PDB entry 3AVF | X-ray diffraction, 1.70 A resolution | chains A and B of the 4 polymer chains in the assembly

== Chain A (and B) ==
Molecule: Integrase
Organism: Human immunodeficiency virus type 1
Notes: fragment: CCD domain; chain B of this document is another copy of the same molecule, construct and numbering; everything in this record applies to it too
UniProt: P12497 (POL_HV1N5); residues 50-209 here correspond to UniProt positions 1197-1356 (UniProt number = residue number + 1147)
Sequence (180 residues; each row starts with the number of its first residue):
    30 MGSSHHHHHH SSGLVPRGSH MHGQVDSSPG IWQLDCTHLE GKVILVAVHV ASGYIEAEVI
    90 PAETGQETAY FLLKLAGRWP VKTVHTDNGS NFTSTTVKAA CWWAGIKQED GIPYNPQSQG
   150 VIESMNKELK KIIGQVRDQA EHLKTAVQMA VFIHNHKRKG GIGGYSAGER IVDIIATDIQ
Unresolved in the structure: 30-56, 189-192 (chain B: 30-55, 189-192)
Differences from the reference sequence: expression tag (30-49); engineered mutation S56 (Cys1203 in P12497), D139 (Phe1286 in P12497), H185 (Phe1332 in P12497)
UniProt features mapped onto this chain:
  - binding site (Mg(2+)): D64, D116, E152

== Interface between chain A and chain B ==
Contacting residue pairs - 64 pairs, chain A then chain B:
  Y83(A) - R107(B)  hydrogen bond (side chain-backbone)
  E85(A) - R107(B)  salt bridge
  A86(A) - R107(B)  hydrogen bond (backbone-side chain)
  E87(A) - Y99(B)
  E87(A) - K103(B)  salt bridge
  E87(A) - R107(B)  salt bridge
  Y99(A) - E87(B)
  Y99(A) - K173(B)
  Y99(A) - T174(B)
  Y99(A) - Q177(B)
  L102(A) - T174(B)
  L102(A) - Q177(B)
  K103(A) - E87(B)  salt bridge
  K103(A) - K103(B)
  K103(A) - Q177(B)
  A105(A) - F181(B)
  A105(A) - H185(B)  hydrogen bond (backbone-side chain)
  G106(A) - F181(B)
  G106(A) - N184(B)  hydrogen bond (backbone-side chain)
  R107(A) - Y83(B)  hydrogen bond (backbone-side chain)
  R107(A) - E85(B)  salt bridge
  R107(A) - A86(B)  hydrogen bond (side chain-backbone)
  R107(A) - E87(B)  salt bridge
  R107(A) - W108(B)
  R107(A) - Q177(B)  hydrogen bond
  R107(A) - V180(B)
  W108(A) - R107(B)
  W108(A) - W108(B)  hydrophobic
  W132(A) - Q168(B)  hydrogen bond
  W132(A) - M178(B)  hydrophobic
  W132(A) - F181(B)  hydrophobic
  W132(A) - I182(B)  hydrophobic
  A133(A) - F181(B)
  Q168(A) - W132(B)  hydrogen bond
  K173(A) - Y99(B)
  T174(A) - Y99(B)
  T174(A) - L102(B)
  Q177(A) - Y99(B)
  Q177(A) - L102(B)
  Q177(A) - K103(B)
  Q177(A) - R107(B)  hydrogen bond
  M178(A) - W132(B)
  V180(A) - R107(B)
  F181(A) - A105(B)
  F181(A) - G106(B)
  F181(A) - W132(B)  hydrophobic
  F181(A) - A133(B)
  I182(A) - W132(B)  hydrophobic
  N184(A) - G106(B)  hydrogen bond (side chain-backbone)
  H185(A) - A105(B)
  E198(A) - I208(B)
  V201(A) - V201(B)
  V201(A) - I204(B)  hydrophobic
  V201(A) - A205(B)
  D202(A) - A205(B)
  D202(A) - I208(B)
  D202(A) - Q209(B)  hydrogen bond
  I204(A) - V201(B)  hydrophobic
  A205(A) - V201(B)
  A205(A) - D202(B)
  A205(A) - A205(B)  hydrophobic
  I208(A) - E198(B)
  I208(A) - D202(B)
  Q209(A) - D202(B)  hydrogen bond
Interface residues without a listed pair, chain A (33 interface residues in all): V165, H171, Y194
Interface residues without a listed pair, chain B (33 interface residues in all): Q95, V165, Y194

== Summary ==
Chain A and chain B each contribute 33 residues to their interface; the contacts include 13 hydrogen bonds and
6 salt bridges. Among the polar pairs are E85(A)-R107(B), E87(A)-K103(B) and E87(A)-R107(B). Curated
annotation (UniProt) lists 3 Mg2+-binding residues on chain A.
Chain A and chain B are both Integrase (Human immunodeficiency virus type 1); the structure, Crystal
structures of novel allosteric peptide inhibitors of HIV integrase in the LEDGF binding site, was determined
by X-ray diffraction (same publication as 3AV9, 3AVA, 3AVB, 3AVC, 3AVG, 3AVH and 6 further entries).
